9CC7 - chains A and B of the 10 polymer chains in the assembly; structure by electron microscopy, 3.14 A resolution.

[Chain A (and B)]
Protein: Portal protein
Source organism: Pectobacterium phage phiTE
Notes: chain B of this document is another copy of the same molecule, construct and numbering; everything in this record applies to it too
UniProtKB: K9L587 (K9L587_9CAUD); residue numbers follow UniProt; this construct covers 1-507
Amino-acid sequence (507 residues; row label = number of the first residue in the row):
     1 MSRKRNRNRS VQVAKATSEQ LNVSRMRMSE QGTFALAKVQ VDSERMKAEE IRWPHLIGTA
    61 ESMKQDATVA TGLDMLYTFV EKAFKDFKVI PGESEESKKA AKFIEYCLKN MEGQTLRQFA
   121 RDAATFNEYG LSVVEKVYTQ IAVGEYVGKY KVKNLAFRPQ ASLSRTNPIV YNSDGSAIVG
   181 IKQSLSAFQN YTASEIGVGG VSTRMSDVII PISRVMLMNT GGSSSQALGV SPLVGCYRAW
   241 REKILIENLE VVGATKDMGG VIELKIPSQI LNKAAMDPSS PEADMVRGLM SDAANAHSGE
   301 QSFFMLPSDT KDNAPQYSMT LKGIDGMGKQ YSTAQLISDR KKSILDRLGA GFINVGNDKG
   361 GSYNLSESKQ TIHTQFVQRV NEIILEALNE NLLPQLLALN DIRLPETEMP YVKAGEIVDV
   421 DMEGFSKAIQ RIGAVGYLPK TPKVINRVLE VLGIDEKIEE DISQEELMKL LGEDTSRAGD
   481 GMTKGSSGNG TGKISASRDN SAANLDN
Disordered / not traced: 1-26, 192-207, 356-369, 449-507

[How chain A and chain B interact]
Residue-residue contacts - 102 pairs, chain A then chain B:
  Gln65(A) - Met46(B)  hydrogen bond (side chain-backbone)
  Gln65(A) - Gly235(B)
  Ala67(A) - Ser343(B)
  Ala70(A) - Arg347(B)
  Thr71(A) - Arg347(B)
  Asp74(A) - Arg347(B)  salt bridge
  Asp74(A) - Arg379(B)
  Thr78(A) - Arg379(B)  hydrogen bond
  Glu81(A) - Arg379(B)
  Lys82(A) - Gln375(B)
  Lys85(A) - Glu382(B)
  Lys109(A) - Glu406(B)
  Asn110(A) - Glu406(B)
  Thr115(A) - Glu390(B)
  Arg117(A) - Ile383(B)
  Arg117(A) - Glu386(B)  salt bridge
  Arg121(A) - Gly221(B)
  Arg121(A) - Gly222(B)
  Asp122(A) - Ser223(B)
  Asp122(A) - Ser224(B)  hydrogen bond
  Glu135(A) - Gln31(B)  hydrogen bond (side chain-backbone)
  Val137(A) - Glu30(B)
  Tyr138(A) - Met28(B)
  Glu145(A) - Glu406(B)
  Tyr150(A) - Met28(B)  hydrophobic
  Lys153(A) - Glu30(B)  salt bridge
  Arg158(A) - Gly32(B)  hydrogen bond (side chain-backbone)
  Arg158(A) - Thr33(B)  hydrogen bond (side chain-backbone)
  Pro159(A) - Phe34(B)
  Pro159(A) - Val39(B)  hydrophobic
  Ser162(A) - Ala35(B)
  Ala187(A) - Thr33(B)
  Phe188(A) - Asp174(B)
  Asn190(A) - Ala37(B)
  Asn190(A) - Asn172(B)  hydrogen bond (side chain-backbone)
  Asn190(A) - Ser173(B)
  Tyr191(A) - Ala37(B)
  Ile210(A) - Gln31(B)
  Arg214(A) - Arg27(B)
  Arg214(A) - Ser29(B)
  Arg214(A) - Gln31(B)  hydrogen bond
  Asn248(A) - Arg238(B)
  Leu249(A) - Tyr331(B)
  Val251(A) - Glu242(B)
  Gly253(A) - Tyr331(B)
  Ala254(A) - Tyr331(B)
  Asp257(A) - Lys329(B)  salt bridge
  Gly259(A) - Lys329(B)
  Ile262(A) - Met258(B)  hydrophobic
  Ala293(A) - Lys256(B)
  Ala294(A) - Lys256(B)  hydrogen bond (backbone-side chain)
  Ala296(A) - Lys256(B)  hydrogen bond (backbone-side chain)
  Ala296(A) - Met258(B)
  His297(A) - Thr255(B)
  His297(A) - Met258(B)
  Ser298(A) - Thr255(B)  hydrogen bond (side chain-backbone)
  Ser298(A) - Met258(B)
  Glu300(A) - Ala294(B)
  Gln301(A) - Ala294(B)
  Ser302(A) - Val261(B)
  Phe303(A) - Ile262(B)
  Phe304(A) - Ile262(B)  hydrogen bond (backbone-backbone)
  Phe304(A) - Glu263(B)
  Phe304(A) - Leu264(B)  hydrogen bond (backbone-backbone)
  Met305(A) - Leu264(B)
  Met305(A) - Leu289(B)  hydrophobic
  Leu306(A) - Leu264(B)  hydrogen bond (backbone-backbone)
  Leu306(A) - Lys265(B)
  Leu306(A) - Ile266(B)  hydrogen bond (backbone-backbone)
  Pro307(A) - Lys265(B)
  Pro307(A) - Ile266(B)
  Pro307(A) - Ser268(B)
  Pro307(A) - Leu271(B)  hydrophobic
  Ser308(A) - Lys265(B)
  Ser308(A) - Ile266(B)  hydrogen bond (backbone-backbone)
  Ser308(A) - Pro267(B)
  Ser308(A) - Gln316(B)  hydrogen bond (side chain-backbone)
  Asp309(A) - Ser268(B)  hydrogen bond
  Asp309(A) - Gln269(B)
  Tyr317(A) - Lys265(B)  hydrogen bond (backbone-side chain)
  Met319(A) - Glu263(B)
  Met319(A) - Lys322(B)
  Leu321(A) - Met258(B)
  Leu321(A) - Asp325(B)  hydrogen bond (backbone-backbone)
  Lys322(A) - Ile324(B)
  Gly323(A) - Asp325(B)
  Gly323(A) - Met327(B)
  Ile324(A) - Gly326(B)
  Ile324(A) - Met327(B)
  Ile324(A) - Gln330(B)
  Gly326(A) - Met327(B)
  Lys329(A) - Tyr331(B)
  Ile353(A) - Lys342(B)  hydrogen bond (backbone-side chain)
  Leu399(A) - Met28(B)  hydrophobic
  Asp419(A) - Gln370(B)
  Asp419(A) - Gln375(B)  hydrogen bond
  Glu423(A) - Lys427(B)
  Glu423(A) - Arg431(B)  salt bridge
  Ser426(A) - Ile432(B)
  Lys427(A) - Arg431(B)
  Gln430(A) - Arg431(B)
  Lys440(A) - Tyr437(B)
Other interface residues (no listed pair), chain A (100 interface residues in all): Gly58, Glu61, Ser62, Tyr77, Tyr106, Gln118, Thr139, Ala156, Phe157, Ala161, Gln183, Ser186, Gln189, Ile209, Pro211, Glu247, Glu250, Thr255, Gly260, Thr310, Asn313, Ser318, Gly328, Thr333, Ala334, Phe352, Met422, Ile429, Gly433, Leu438, Ile445
Other interface residues (no listed pair), chain B (85 interface residues in all): Lys38, Val41, Asp42, Lys47, Ala48, Gly175, Ser225, Leu245, Leu249, Asp257, Met290, Ala293, Asp312, Asn313, Ala314, Gly323, Gln335, Leu336, Arg340, Asp346, Ile372, Pro405, Ala428, Pro439

[Overview]
100 residues of chain A and 85 residues of chain B are in contact, with 22 hydrogen bonds and 5 salt bridges.
Polar pairs include Asp74(A)-Arg347(B), Arg117(A)-Glu386(B) and Lys153(A)-Glu30(B).
Chain A and chain B are both Portal protein (Pectobacterium phage phiTE); the structure, Bacteriophage PhiTE
extended connector complex, was determined by electron microscopy (same publication as 9CB9, 9CBA, 9CUL, 9CUY
and 9MJN).
